Entry 4HJ5 (X-ray diffraction, 2.04 A resolution); this record covers chains A and B.

# Chain A
Protein: Protection of telomeres protein 1
From: Schizosaccharomyces pombe
Notes: fragment: Pot1pC, partial DNA binding domain, residues 198-339
UniProt: O13988 (POT1_SCHPO); residues 2-143 here correspond to UniProt positions 198-339 (UniProt number = residue number + 196)
Sequence (143 residues; each row starts with the number of its first residue):
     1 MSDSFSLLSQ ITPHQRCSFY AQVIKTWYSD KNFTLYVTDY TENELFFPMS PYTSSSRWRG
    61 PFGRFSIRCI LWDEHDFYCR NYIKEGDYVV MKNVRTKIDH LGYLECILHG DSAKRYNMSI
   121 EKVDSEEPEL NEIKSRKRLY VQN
Unresolved in the structure: 1-3, 142-143
Construct notes: expression tag (1); engineered mutation Asp3 (Val199 in O13988)
What the authors report for this chain:
  - binding site for the 9-nt DNA strand (chain B): Phe47, Arg68

# Chain B
Molecule: 9-nt DNA strand
Sequence (9 nucleotides; numbered 1 to 9; the number before each row is that of its first residue):
     1 GGTTTCGGT

# Interface between chain A and chain B
Residue-residue contacts (35):
  Lys25(A) - DG7(B)  hydrogen bond to the base
  Lys25(A) - DG8(B)  hydrogen bond to the base
  Trp27(A) - DG7(B)  stacking on the base
  Trp27(A) - DG8(B)  sugar contact
  Trp27(A) - DT9(B)  stacking on the base
  Tyr28(A) - DT9(B)  stacking on the base
  Tyr36(A) - DT5(B)  base contact
  Tyr36(A) - DC6(B)  base contact
  Phe47(A) - DT5(B)  stacking on the base
  Met49(A) - DT5(B)  base contact
  Met49(A) - DC6(B)  phosphate contact
  Thr53(A) - DT5(B)  phosphate contact
  Thr53(A) - DC6(B)  hydrogen bond to the phosphate
  Ser55(A) - DC6(B)  phosphate contact
  Ser55(A) - DG7(B)  hydrogen bond to the phosphate
  Ser56(A) - DC6(B)  phosphate contact
  Ser56(A) - DG8(B)  base contact
  Arg57(A) - DG8(B)  hydrogen bond to the base
  Arg68(A) - DG2(B)  base contact
  Arg68(A) - DT3(B)  base contact
  Arg68(A) - DT4(B)  hydrogen bond to the base
  Arg68(A) - DT5(B)  hydrogen bond to the base
  Ile70(A) - DG2(B)  base contact
  Trp72(A) - DG1(B)  stacking on the base
  Trp72(A) - DG2(B)  sugar contact
  Asp73(A) - DG1(B)  hydrogen bond to the base
  Asp99(A) - DT4(B)  hydrogen bond to the base
  His100(A) - DT3(B)  hydrogen bond to the base
  His100(A) - DT4(B)  hydrogen bond to the base
  Leu101(A) - DT4(B)  base contact
  Tyr103(A) - DT5(B)  base contact
  Glu105(A) - DG2(B)  hydrogen bond to the base
  Ile107(A) - DG2(B)  base contact
  His109(A) - DG1(B)  hydrogen bond to the base
  Gly110(A) - DG1(B)  hydrogen bond to the base
Also at the interface, not in a pair above, chain A (25 interface residues in all): Thr26, Ser50, Lys97
Interface features reported in the paper:
  - residue pairs: Phe47(A)-DT5(B) (pi stacking), Arg68(A)-DT5(B)

# Overview
25 residues of chain A face 9 of chain B across their interface, with 14 hydrogen bonds and 5 aromatic
stacking contacts. Among the polar pairs are Lys25(A)-DG7(B), Lys25(A)-DG8(B) and Arg57(A)-DG8(B). The authors
report pi stacking between Phe47(A) and DT5(B); a contact between Arg68(A) and DT5(B). From the paper: a
binding site for the 9-nt DNA strand (chain B) at Phe47(A) and Arg68(A).
Here chain A is Protection of telomeres protein 1 (Schizosaccharomyces pombe) and chain B is a 9-nt DNA
strand. Entry 4HJ5 (Crystal Structure of Schizosaccharomyces pombe Pot1pC bound to ssDNA (GGTTTCGGT)) was
determined by X-ray diffraction (same publication as 4HID, 4HIK, 4HIM, 4HIO, 4HJ7, 4HJ8, 4HJ9 and 4HJA).
